Entry 5KS9 (X-ray diffraction, 2.55 A resolution); this record covers chains A and B of the 5 polymer chains in the assembly.

# Chain A
Name: HLA class II histocompatibility antigen, DQ alpha 1 chain
Organism: Homo sapiens
UniProtKB: Q30063 (Q30063_HUMAN); the construct lacks a stretch of the UniProt sequence, so the offset changes along the chain: -1 to 9 = UniProt 24-34; 10-181 = UniProt 36-207
Sequence (192 residues; numbered -1 to 189 plus 1 insertion-coded residue; the number before each row is that of its first residue; numbers below 1 keep their minus sign (Glu-1 is residue -1)):
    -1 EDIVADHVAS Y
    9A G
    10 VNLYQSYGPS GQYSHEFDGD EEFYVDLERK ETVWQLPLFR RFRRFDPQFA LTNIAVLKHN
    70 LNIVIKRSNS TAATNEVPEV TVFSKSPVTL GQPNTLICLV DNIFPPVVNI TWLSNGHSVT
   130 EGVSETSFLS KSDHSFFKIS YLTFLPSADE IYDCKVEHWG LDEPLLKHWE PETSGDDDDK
Disordered / not traced: -1, 181-189
Construct notes: expression tag (182-189)
Disulfide bonds: Cys107-Cys163
Covalently attached groups: N-acetylglucosamine (NAG) linked to Asn118
Ion coordination: Ca2+ near Gln44 (its only coordinating residue here)

# Chain B
Name: HLA class II histocompatibility antigen, DQ beta 1 chain
Organism: Triticum aestivum
UniProtKB: U3PYM0 (U3PYM0_HUMAN); residues 1-192 here correspond to UniProt positions 33-224 (UniProt number = residue number + 32)
Sequence (230 residues; each row starts with the number of its first residue; numbers below 1 keep their minus sign (Pro-29 is residue -29)):
   -29 PSGEGSFQPS QENPQGSGGS IEGRGGSGAS RDSPEDFVYQ FKGMCYFTNG TERVRLVTRY
    31 IYNREEYARF DSDVGVYRAV TPLGPPAAEY WNSQKEVLER TRAELDTVCR HNYQLELRTT
    91 LQRRVEPTVT ISPSRTEALN HHNLLVCSVT DFYPAQIKVR WFRNDQEETT GVVSTPLIRN
   151 GDWTFQILVM LEMTPQRGDV YTCHVEHPSL QNPIIVEWRA QSTGGDDDDK
Disordered / not traced: -29 to 1, 104-113, 193-200
Construct notes: linker (-13 to 0); expression tag (193-200)
Disulfide bonds: Cys15-Cys79
Covalently attached groups: N-acetylglucosamine (NAG) linked to Asn19

# Interface between chain A and chain B
Contacting residue pairs - 133 pairs, chain A then chain B:
  Ile1(A) - Tyr16(B)
  Ile1(A) - Arg25(B)
  Ile1(A) - Val27(B)  hydrophobic
  Ile1(A) - Arg29(B)
  Val2(A) - Thr18(B)
  Ala3(A) - Tyr16(B)  hydrophobic
  Ala3(A) - Phe17(B)
  Ala3(A) - Thr18(B)
  Asp4(A) - Phe17(B)  hydrogen bond (backbone-backbone)
  Asp4(A) - Thr18(B)
  Asp4(A) - Asn19(B)  hydrogen bond (side chain-backbone)
  His5(A) - Cys15(B)
  His5(A) - Tyr16(B)
  His5(A) - Phe17(B)  hydrogen bond (backbone-backbone)
  His5(A) - Leu91(B)
  Val6(A) - Met14(B)  hydrophobic
  Val6(A) - Cys15(B)
  Val6(A) - Tyr16(B)  hydrophobic
  Ala7(A) - Met14(B)
  Ala7(A) - Cys15(B)  hydrogen bond (backbone-backbone)
  Ser8(A) - Gly13(B)
  Ser8(A) - Met14(B)
  Tyr9(A) - Gly13(B)  hydrogen bond (backbone-backbone)
  Tyr9(A) - Cys15(B)  hydrophobic
  Tyr9(A) - Phe17(B)
  Tyr9(A) - Val78(B)  hydrophobic
  Tyr9(A) - Asn82(B)
  Tyr9(A) - Glu86(B)  hydrogen bond
  Gly9A(A) - Phe11(B)
  Gly9A(A) - Lys12(B)
  Gly9A(A) - Gly13(B)  hydrogen bond (backbone-backbone)
  Val10(A) - Phe11(B)
  Asn11(A) - Tyr9(B)
  Asn11(A) - Gln10(B)
  Asn11(A) - Phe11(B)  hydrogen bond (backbone-backbone)
  Leu12(A) - Val8(B)  hydrophobic
  Leu12(A) - Tyr9(B)
  Tyr13(A) - Val8(B)
  Tyr13(A) - Tyr9(B)  hydrogen bond (backbone-backbone)
  Gln14(A) - Asp6(B)
  Gln14(A) - Phe7(B)
  Ser15(A) - Asp6(B)  hydrogen bond (backbone-side chain)
  Ser15(A) - Phe7(B)  hydrogen bond (backbone-backbone)
  Tyr16(A) - Asp6(B)  hydrogen bond (backbone-side chain)
  Phe26(A) - Glu86(B)
  Phe26(A) - Thr90(B)
  Phe26(A) - Leu91(B)  hydrophobic
  Phe26(A) - Trp153(B)
  Asp27(A) - Arg149(B)  hydrogen bond (backbone-side chain)
  Gly28(A) - Arg149(B)
  Asp29(A) - Tyr123(B)
  Asp29(A) - Arg149(B)  salt bridge
  Asp29(A) - Trp153(B)
  Glu30(A) - Trp153(B)  hydrogen bond (backbone-side chain)
  Glu31(A) - Glu86(B)
  Glu31(A) - Thr90(B)
  Glu31(A) - Trp153(B)
  Gln44(A) - Trp153(B)
  Leu45(A) - Arg93(B)
  Leu45(A) - Trp153(B)  hydrophobic
  Leu47(A) - Thr89(B)
  Phe48(A) - Thr89(B)
  Phe48(A) - Thr90(B)
  Phe48(A) - Trp153(B)  hydrophobic
  Phe51(A) - Arg88(B)
  Phe51(A) - Thr89(B)
  Arg52(A) - Leu85(B)
  Arg52(A) - Glu86(B)  salt bridge
  Arg52(A) - Thr89(B)  hydrogen bond
  Leu66(A) - Tyr9(B)  hydrophobic
  Leu66(A) - Phe11(B)  hydrophobic
  Asn69(A) - Tyr9(B)  hydrogen bond
  Leu70(A) - Phe7(B)
  Leu70(A) - Val8(B)
  Leu70(A) - Tyr9(B)  hydrophobic
  Leu70(A) - Tyr32(B)  hydrophobic
  Val73(A) - Tyr9(B)  hydrophobic
  Val73(A) - Tyr32(B)  hydrophobic
  Val73(A) - Tyr37(B)
  Val73(A) - Leu53(B)  hydrophobic
  Ile74(A) - Phe7(B)  hydrophobic
  Ile74(A) - Tyr32(B)
  Arg76(A) - Leu53(B)  hydrogen bond (side chain-backbone)
  Arg76(A) - Pro56(B)
  Ser77(A) - Tyr32(B)  hydrogen bond
  Ser77(A) - Leu53(B)
  Ser79(A) - Phe7(B)
  Thr80(A) - Phe7(B)
  Thr80(A) - Tyr32(B)  hydrogen bond (backbone-side chain)
  Thr80(A) - Asn33(B)  hydrogen bond (backbone-side chain)
  Ala81(A) - Glu5(B)
  Ala81(A) - Asp6(B)
  Ala81(A) - Phe7(B)  hydrophobic
  Ala81(A) - Asn33(B)
  Ala82(A) - Asp6(B)  hydrogen bond (backbone-backbone)
  Ala82(A) - Asn33(B)
  Asn84(A) - Ser3(B)  hydrogen bond
  Glu85(A) - Arg34(B)  salt bridge
  Phe92(A) - Ile148(B)  hydrophobic
  Phe92(A) - Asn150(B)
  Phe92(A) - Gln156(B)
  Ser93(A) - Gln156(B)
  Lys94(A) - Asp121(B)  salt bridge
  Lys94(A) - Asp152(B)  salt bridge
  Lys94(A) - Thr154(B)
  Lys94(A) - Gln156(B)
  Pro96(A) - Thr100(B)
  Pro96(A) - Thr120(B)
  Ile106(A) - Asn150(B)
  Phe113(A) - Val8(B)  hydrophobic
  Phe113(A) - Gln10(B)
  Phe113(A) - Asn33(B)
  Phe113(A) - Arg34(B)
  Pro114(A) - Asp6(B)
  Pro114(A) - Val8(B)  hydrophobic
  Thr135(A) - Gly151(B)
  Ser139(A) - Lys12(B)
  Lys140(A) - Lys12(B)  hydrogen bond (backbone-side chain)
  Asp142(A) - Arg34(B)  salt bridge
  His143(A) - Gln10(B)  hydrogen bond (backbone-side chain)
  His143(A) - Lys12(B)  hydrogen bond
  His143(A) - Ile31(B)
  His143(A) - Arg34(B)
  His143(A) - Glu36(B)  salt bridge
  Ser144(A) - Arg34(B)
  Phe145(A) - Gln10(B)
  Ile148(A) - Asn150(B)
  Ile148(A) - Gly151(B)
  Tyr150(A) - Asn150(B)  hydrogen bond (side chain-backbone)
  Tyr150(A) - Gly151(B)  hydrogen bond (side chain-backbone)
  Tyr150(A) - Asp152(B)  hydrogen bond (side chain-backbone)
  Trp168(A) - Ser3(B)
  Trp168(A) - Pro4(B)
Other interface residues (no listed pair), chain A (65 interface residues in all): His24, Ser95, Asn111, Pro115, Val116, Phe146
Other interface residues (no listed pair), chain B (54 interface residues in all): Tyr30, Ala57, Tyr83, Ser118, Phe155

# Summary
Chain A and chain B form an interface of 65 and 54 residues respectively, with 28 hydrogen bonds and 7 salt
bridges. Among the polar pairs are Asp29(A)-Arg149(B), Arg52(A)-Glu86(B) and Glu85(A)-Arg34(B). Covalently
linked N-acetylglucosamine: at Asn118(A). N-acetylglucosamine is covalently linked to Asn19(B).
Chain A is HLA class II histocompatibility antigen, DQ alpha 1 chain (Homo sapiens) and chain B is HLA class
II histocompatibility antigen, DQ beta 1 chain (Triticum aestivum); the structure, Bel502-DQ8-glia-alpha1
complex, was determined by X-ray diffraction together with 5KSA and 5KSB from the same study.
